Entry 5UWS (X-ray diffraction, 2.40 A resolution); this record covers chains C and D of the 4 polymer chains in the assembly.

Chain C:
Molecule: Exportin-1
From: Saccharomyces cerevisiae
Reference sequence: P30822 (XPO1_YEAST); numbering as in UniProt; present here: 1-376, 414-1058
Sequence (1024 residues; row label = number of the first residue in the row; note: 37 numbers in that range are skipped by the numbering (no residue carries them; nothing is unmodelled there); numbers below 1 keep their minus sign (Gly-2 is residue -2)):
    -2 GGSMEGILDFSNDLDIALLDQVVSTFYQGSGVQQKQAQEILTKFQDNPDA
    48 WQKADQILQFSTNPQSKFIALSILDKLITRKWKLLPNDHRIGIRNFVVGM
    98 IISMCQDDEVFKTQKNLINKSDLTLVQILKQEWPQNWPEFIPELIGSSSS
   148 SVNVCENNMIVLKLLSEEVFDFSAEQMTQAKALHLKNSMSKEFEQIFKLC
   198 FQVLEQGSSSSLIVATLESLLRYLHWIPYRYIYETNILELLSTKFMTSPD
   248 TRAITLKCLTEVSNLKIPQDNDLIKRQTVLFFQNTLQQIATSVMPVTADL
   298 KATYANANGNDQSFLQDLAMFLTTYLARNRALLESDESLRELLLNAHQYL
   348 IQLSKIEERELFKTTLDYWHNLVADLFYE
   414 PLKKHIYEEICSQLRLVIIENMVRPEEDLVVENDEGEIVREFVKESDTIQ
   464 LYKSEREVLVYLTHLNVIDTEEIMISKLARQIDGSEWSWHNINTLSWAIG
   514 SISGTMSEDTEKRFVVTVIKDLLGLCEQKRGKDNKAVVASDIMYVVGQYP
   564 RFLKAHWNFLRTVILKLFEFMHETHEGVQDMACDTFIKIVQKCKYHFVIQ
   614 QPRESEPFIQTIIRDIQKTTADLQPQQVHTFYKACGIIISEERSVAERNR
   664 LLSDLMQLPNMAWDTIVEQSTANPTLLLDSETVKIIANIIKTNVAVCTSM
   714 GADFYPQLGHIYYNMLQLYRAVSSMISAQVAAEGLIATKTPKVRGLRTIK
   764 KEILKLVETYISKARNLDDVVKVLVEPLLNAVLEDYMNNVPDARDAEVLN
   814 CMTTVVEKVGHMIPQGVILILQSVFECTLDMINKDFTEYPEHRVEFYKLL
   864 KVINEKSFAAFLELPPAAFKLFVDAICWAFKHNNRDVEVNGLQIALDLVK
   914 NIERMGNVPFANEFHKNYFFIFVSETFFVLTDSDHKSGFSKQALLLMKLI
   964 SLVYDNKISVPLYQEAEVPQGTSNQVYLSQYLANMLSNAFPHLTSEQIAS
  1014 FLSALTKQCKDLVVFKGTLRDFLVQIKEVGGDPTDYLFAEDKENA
Unresolved in the structure: -2, 440-460, 1054-1058
Construct notes: expression tag (-2 to 0); conflict Asp441 (Val in P30822), Gly537 (Asp in P30822), Cys539 (Thr in P30822), Glu540 (Val in P30822), Gln541 (Lys in P30822), Cys1022 (Tyr in P30822)

Chain D:
Molecule: Amyloid beta A4 precursor protein-binding family A member 3
From: Homo sapiens
Sequence (22 residues; each row starts with the number of its first residue):
    51 GGSYSSLQELVQQFEALPGDLV
Unresolved in the structure: 51-55

How chain C and chain D interact:
Contacting residue pairs (31):
  Lys525(C) - Leu57(D)
  Ile532(C) - Leu60(D)  hydrophobic
  Ile532(C) - Phe64(D)  hydrophobic
  Lys533(C) - Ser56(D)  hydrogen bond (side chain-backbone)
  Lys533(C) - Glu59(D)
  Lys533(C) - Leu60(D)
  Lys533(C) - Gln63(D)
  Leu536(C) - Gln63(D)
  Leu536(C) - Phe64(D)
  Cys539(C) - Leu67(D)  hydrophobic
  Lys545(C) - Asp70(D)  hydrogen bond (side chain-backbone)
  Lys545(C) - Leu71(D)
  Lys548(C) - Leu71(D)
  Lys548(C) - Val72(D)
  Ala549(C) - Leu71(D)  hydrophobic
  Ile555(C) - Phe64(D)  hydrophobic
  Met556(C) - Phe64(D)  hydrophobic
  His569(C) - Leu57(D)
  Phe572(C) - Leu60(D)  hydrophobic
  Phe572(C) - Phe64(D)  hydrophobic
  Thr575(C) - Val61(D)
  Thr575(C) - Glu65(D)
  Val576(C) - Phe64(D)  hydrophobic
  Lys579(C) - Phe64(D)
  Lys579(C) - Glu65(D)  hydrogen bond (side chain-backbone)
  Lys579(C) - Leu67(D)  hydrogen bond (side chain-backbone)
  Phe583(C) - Leu67(D)  hydrophobic
  Phe583(C) - Pro68(D)
  Phe583(C) - Gly69(D)
  Glu586(C) - Gly69(D)
  Glu586(C) - Asp70(D)
Also at the interface, not in a pair above, chain C (24 interface residues in all): Val529, Ala552, Val559, Phe565, Glu582, His588, Val591
Also at the interface, not in a pair above, chain D (15 interface residues in all): Ala66
Interface features reported in the paper:
  - interface residues, chain C: Lys579(C)

Summary:
Chain C and chain D form an interface of 24 and 15 residues respectively, with 4 hydrogen bonds. Polar
contacts include Lys533(C)-Ser56(D), Lys545(C)-Asp70(D) and Lys579(C)-Glu65(D). The paper reports the
interface residue Lys579(C).
Chain C is Exportin-1 (Saccharomyces cerevisiae) and chain D is Amyloid beta A4 precursor protein-binding
family A member 3 (Homo sapiens); the structure, Crystal Structure of X11L2 NES Peptide in complex with
CRM1-Ran-RanBP1, was determined by X-ray diffraction, deposited together with 5UWH, 5UWI, 5UWJ, 5UWO, 5UWP,
5UWQ and 4 further entries.
